Entry 6QCG (X-ray diffraction, 3.40 A resolution); this record covers chains A and H of the 6 polymer chains in the assembly.

Chain A:
Molecule: Proliferating cell nuclear antigen
Source organism: Homo sapiens
Reference sequence: P12004 (PCNA_HUMAN); numbering as in UniProt (aligned over 1-261)
Sequence (263 residues; each row starts with the number of its first residue; numbers below 1 keep their minus sign (Gly-1 is residue -1)):
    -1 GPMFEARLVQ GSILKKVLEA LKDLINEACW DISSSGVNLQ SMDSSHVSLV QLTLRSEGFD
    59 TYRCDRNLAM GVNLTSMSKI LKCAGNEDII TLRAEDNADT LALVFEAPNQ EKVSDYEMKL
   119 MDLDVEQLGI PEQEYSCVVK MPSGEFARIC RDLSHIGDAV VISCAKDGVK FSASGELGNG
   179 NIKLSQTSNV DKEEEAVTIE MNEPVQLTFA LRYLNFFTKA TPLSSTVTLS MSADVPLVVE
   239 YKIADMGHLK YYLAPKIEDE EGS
Unresolved in the structure: -1 to 0, 187-190, 256-261
Construct notes: expression tag (-1 to 0)

Chain H:
Molecule: DNA replication factor Cdt1
Reference sequence: Q9H211 (CDT1_HUMAN); residues 2-15 here correspond to UniProt positions 1-14 (UniProt number = residue number - 1)
Sequence (14 residues; row label = number of the first residue in the row):
     2 MEQRRVTDFF ARRR
Unresolved in the structure: 2-3, 14-15

Chain A / chain H interface:
Contacting residue pairs - 28 pairs, chain A then chain H:
  Ser43(A) with Arg6(H), hydrogen bond (backbone-side chain)
  His44(A) with Arg6(H); Val7(H), hydrogen bond (backbone-backbone); Thr8(H)
  Val45(A) with Gln4(H); Arg5(H); Val7(H)
  Ser46(A) with Val7(H)
  Glu124(A) with Arg13(H), salt bridge
  Gln125(A) with Ala12(H); Arg13(H)
  Leu126(A) with Phe11(H); Ala12(H)
  Gly127(A) with Phe11(H); Ala12(H), hydrogen bond (backbone-backbone)
  Ile128(A) with Phe11(H)
  Ala208(A) with Gln4(H)
  Asp232(A) with Arg5(H); Phe10(H)
  Val233(A) with Phe10(H), hydrophobic
  Pro234(A) with Phe10(H), hydrophobic; Phe11(H), hydrophobic
  Ala252(A) with Gln4(H), hydrogen bond (backbone-side chain); Arg6(H); Val7(H)
  Pro253(A) with Gln4(H); Arg5(H)
  Lys254(A) with Gln4(H), hydrogen bond
Also at the interface, not in a pair above, chain A (20 interface residues in all): Met40, Leu47, Tyr250, Ile255

Summary:
20 residues of chain A face 9 of chain H across their interface; the contacts include 5 hydrogen bonds and 1
salt bridge. Polar pairs include Glu124(A)-Arg13(H), Ser43(A)-Arg6(H) and Ala252(A)-Gln4(H).
Here chain A is Proliferating cell nuclear antigen (Homo sapiens) and chain H is DNA replication factor Cdt1.
Entry 6QCG (PCNA complex with Cdt1 N-terminal PIP-box peptide) was determined by X-ray diffraction, deposited
together with 6QC0.
